PDB entry 8YZ2 | electron microscopy, 2.68 A resolution | chains M and H of the 39 polymer chains in the assembly

== Chain M ==
Protein: Reaction center protein M chain
Organism: Dinoroseobacter shibae DFL 12
Reference sequence: A8LQ17 (A8LQ17_DINSH); residue numbers follow UniProt; this construct covers 1-330
Amino-acid sequence (330 residues; row label = number of the first residue in the row):
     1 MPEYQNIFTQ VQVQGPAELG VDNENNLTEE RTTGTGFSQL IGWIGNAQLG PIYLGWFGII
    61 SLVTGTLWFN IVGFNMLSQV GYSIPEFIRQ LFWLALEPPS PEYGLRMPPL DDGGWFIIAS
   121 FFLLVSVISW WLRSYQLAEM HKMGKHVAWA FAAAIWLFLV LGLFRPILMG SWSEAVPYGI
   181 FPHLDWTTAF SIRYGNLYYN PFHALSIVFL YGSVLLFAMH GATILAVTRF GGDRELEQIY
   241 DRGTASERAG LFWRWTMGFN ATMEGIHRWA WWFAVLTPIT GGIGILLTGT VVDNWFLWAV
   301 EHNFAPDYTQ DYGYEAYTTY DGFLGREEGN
Not modelled in the structure: 1, 327-330
Bound ions: Fe ion: H220, E235, H267 (shared with 2 residues of chain L)
Ligand contacts:
  - Spheroidenone (A1EFU; (4E,16E,26E)-2-methoxy-2,6,10,14,19,23,27,31-octamethyl-dotriaconta-4,6,8,10,12,14,16,18,20,22,26,30-dodecaen-3-one): W68, F69, N70, V72, G73, F74, M76, F87, L91, I117, S120, F121, L123, L124, F158, L161, G162, L163, W172, V176, P177, Y178, G179, I180, H183
  - bacteriochlorophyll a (BCL), molecule 1: W68, F69, L91, F92, F158, L161, V176, I180, H183, L184, W186, T187
  - bacteriochlorophyll a (BCL), molecule 2: T187, Y198, H203, A204, I207, V208, L210, Y211, G212, L215
  - bacteriochlorophyll a / bacteriopheophytin a: S61, L62, G65, T66, W68, F69, N70, L123, S126, V127, W130, V147, A150, F151, A154, I155, L157, F158, L161, W186, T187, T188, F190, S191, L197, Y198, H203, S206, I207, L210, Y211, A274, T277, P278, T280, G281, G282, I285
  - bacteriopheophytin a (BPH): Y211, V214, L215, A218, M219, W253, T256, M257
  - MW9 ((21R,24R,27S)-24,27,28-trihydroxy-18,24-dioxo-19,23,25-trioxa-24lambda~5~-phosphaoctacosan-21-yl (9Z)-octadec-9-enoate), molecule 1: E24, N25, N26, E29, E30, Y53, G55, W56, F57, I60, L124, V125, I128, S129, W131, L132, Y135, Q136, E139, M140
  - MW9, molecule 2: S83, I84, P85
  - MW9, molecule 3: G144, K145, H146, W149, A152, A153, W156, R268, W271, W272, V275, I279, I283
  - MW9, molecule 4: P201, A204, L205, V208, W298, H302, F304
  - ubiquinone-10 (U10): G212, L215, L216, M219, H220, T223, I224, S246, A249, G250, W253, T256, M257, F259, N260, A261, T262, M263, I266, W269, F273
Reported in the primary citation:
  - binding site for bacteriochlorophyll a: H203

== Chain H ==
Protein: Reaction center protein H chain
Organism: Dinoroseobacter shibae DFL 12
Reference sequence: A8LQ33 (A8LQ33_DINSH); residues 1-256 here = UniProt positions 1-256
Amino-acid sequence (256 residues; row label = number of the first residue in the row):
     1 MEETFFGNFD LASLSLWLFY GFFALLIYYL QTENMREGYP LEDDDGNTAA NQGPFPLPKE
    61 KTFKLQHGRG ELTLPGEDVQ RRDNLALRKT AHGNGFPMEP TGDPMLDGVG PASWSKRRDV
   121 PELDAHGHPK IVPMSAAEGF GVSAGTDPRG LPVMAGDGEI VGLVSDMWID EAEQLVRYLE
   181 IELDPEWGDG KRLVQREMVR IKSDRVKVRS IYGKHFKNVP KTKSPNQVTL LEEDKIMAYY
   241 AGGTLYADES RLEPQL
Ligand contacts:
  - MW9 ((21R,24R,27S)-24,27,28-trihydroxy-18,24-dioxo-19,23,25-trioxa-24lambda~5~-phosphaoctacosan-21-yl (9Z)-octadec-9-enoate), molecule 1: N8, F9, S13, L16, W17, Y20, F23, A24
  - MW9, molecule 2: L18, G21, F22, L25, L26, Y29
  - MW9, molecule 3: F23, Y28, P54, F55, P56
  - MW9, molecule 4: D43, A49, A50, N51, N94
  - MW9, molecule 5: A50, N51, Q52, G53

== Interface between chain M and chain H ==
Pairs across the interface (134; chain M residue first):
  P2(M) with R200(H), hydrogen bond (backbone-side chain); R209(H)
  E3(M) with M198(H); R200(H); R209(H)
  Y4(M) with R196(H), hydrogen bond; E197(H); V199(H); R200(H)
  Q5(M) with R200(H)
  N6(M) with R196(H); E197(H)
  Q10(M) with G145(H); T146(H); R196(H), hydrogen bond (side chain-backbone); V199(H), hydrogen bond (side chain-backbone); I201(H)
  V11(M) with A144(H); T146(H); P148(H); M167(H), hydrophobic; V176(H)
  Q12(M) with V142(H); S143(H), hydrogen bond (backbone-backbone); A144(H), hydrogen bond (backbone-backbone)
  V13(M) with G141(H); M167(H), hydrophobic; I169(H), hydrophobic; Q174(H); V176(H), hydrophobic
  Q14(M) with G139(H); F140(H); G141(H), hydrogen bond (backbone-backbone); S143(H); Q174(H)
  G15(M) with G139(H); F140(H); Q174(H)
  P16(M) with E138(H); G139(H); F140(H); Q174(H), hydrogen bond (backbone-side chain)
  V21(M) with A125(H), hydrophobic
  F37(M) with Q174(H)
  Q39(M) with S143(H); A144(H)
  W43(M) with A144(H), hydrophobic; G145(H)
  N46(M) with E173(H)
  P201(M) with L16(H), hydrophobic
  F202(M) with A12(H); S15(H); L16(H)
  L205(M) with L16(H), hydrophobic; F19(H), hydrophobic
  F209(M) with F19(H), hydrophobic; F23(H), hydrophobic
  T228(M) with E197(H)
  R229(M) with Q195(H), hydrogen bond (backbone-side chain); E197(H); M198(H), hydrogen bond; M237(H)
  F230(M) with M237(H); A241(H), hydrophobic
  G231(M) with M237(H), hydrogen bond (backbone-side chain)
  D233(M) with R177(H), salt bridge
  R234(M) with E122(H), salt bridge; I131(H); R177(H); Y178(H); E233(H), salt bridge; M237(H)
  E237(M) with R117(H), hydrogen bond (backbone-side chain); R118(H), salt bridge; E122(H); L230(H)
  Q238(M) with R117(H)
  I239(M) with E37(H); L74(H)
  Y240(M) with L65(H), hydrophobic; L72(H)
  D241(M) with Q80(H), hydrogen bond; R117(H), hydrogen bond (backbone-side chain); R118(H), salt bridge
  R242(M) with E37(H), salt bridge; D78(H), salt bridge; Q80(H); S115(H); R117(H)
  G243(M) with R117(H); D234(H)
  T244(M) with S113(H), hydrogen bond (side chain-backbone); S115(H); D234(H), hydrogen bond (backbone-side chain)
  E247(M) with S115(H), hydrogen bond
  R248(M) with G110(H); P111(H), hydrogen bond (side chain-backbone); S113(H), hydrogen bond (side chain-backbone); A238(H); A241(H)
  R254(M) with Y39(H); L41(H)
  F259(M) with Q31(H)
  N260(M) with N34(H)
  A261(M) with N34(H)
  T262(M) with E33(H); N34(H); E37(H)
  E264(M) with K61(H), salt bridge; F63(H)
  G265(M) with N34(H), hydrogen bond (backbone-side chain)
  R268(M) with Y29(H), hydrogen bond; L30(H); E33(H), salt bridge; K61(H)
  W269(M) with I27(H), hydrophobic; L30(H), hydrophobic; N34(H), hydrogen bond
  W272(M) with F22(H), hydrophobic; L26(H); L30(H)
  L276(M) with F19(H), hydrophobic; F22(H), hydrophobic; L26(H), hydrophobic
  T280(M) with F19(H)
  L287(M) with A12(H), hydrophobic; S15(H)
  T290(M) with M1(H), hydrogen bond (backbone-backbone)
  V291(M) with M1(H)
  V292(M) with A12(H), hydrophobic
  W298(M) with D10(H), hydrogen bond; S13(H)
  E301(M) with N8(H), hydrogen bond (backbone-side chain)
  H302(M) with N8(H), hydrogen bond (side chain-backbone)
Interface residues without a listed pair, chain M (63 interface residues in all): T9, A17, E18, Q48, I266, I283, W295
Interface residues without a listed pair, chain H (79 interface residues in all): E2, L11, R36, R69, A112, W114, H126, M134, A172, L175, S210, T244

== Summary ==
The interface between chain M and chain H involves 63 residues on one side and 79 on the other, with 26
hydrogen bonds and 9 salt bridges. Polar pairs include D233(M)-R177(H), R234(M)-E122(H) and R234(M)-E233(H). 2
compound MW9 molecules are bound between chain M and chain H. The paper reports a binding site for
bacteriochlorophyll a at H203(M).
Here chain M is Reaction center protein M chain and chain H is Reaction center protein H chain, both from
Dinoroseobacter shibae DFL 12. Entry 8YZ2 (Cryo-EM structure of a tri-heme cytochrome-associated RC-LH1
complex from a marine photoheterotrophic bacterium, purified with magnesium ...) was determined by electron
microscopy (same publication as 8YY9 and 9KM0).
